6RDX - chains U and X of the 31 polymer chains in the assembly; structure by electron microscopy, 3.90 A resolution.

[Chain U]
Protein: ATP synthase subunit alpha
Organism: Polytomella sp. Pringsheim 198.80
Reference sequence: A0ZW40 (A0ZW40_9CHLO); residue numbers follow UniProt; this construct covers 1-562
Amino-acid sequence (562 residues; each row starts with the number of its first residue):
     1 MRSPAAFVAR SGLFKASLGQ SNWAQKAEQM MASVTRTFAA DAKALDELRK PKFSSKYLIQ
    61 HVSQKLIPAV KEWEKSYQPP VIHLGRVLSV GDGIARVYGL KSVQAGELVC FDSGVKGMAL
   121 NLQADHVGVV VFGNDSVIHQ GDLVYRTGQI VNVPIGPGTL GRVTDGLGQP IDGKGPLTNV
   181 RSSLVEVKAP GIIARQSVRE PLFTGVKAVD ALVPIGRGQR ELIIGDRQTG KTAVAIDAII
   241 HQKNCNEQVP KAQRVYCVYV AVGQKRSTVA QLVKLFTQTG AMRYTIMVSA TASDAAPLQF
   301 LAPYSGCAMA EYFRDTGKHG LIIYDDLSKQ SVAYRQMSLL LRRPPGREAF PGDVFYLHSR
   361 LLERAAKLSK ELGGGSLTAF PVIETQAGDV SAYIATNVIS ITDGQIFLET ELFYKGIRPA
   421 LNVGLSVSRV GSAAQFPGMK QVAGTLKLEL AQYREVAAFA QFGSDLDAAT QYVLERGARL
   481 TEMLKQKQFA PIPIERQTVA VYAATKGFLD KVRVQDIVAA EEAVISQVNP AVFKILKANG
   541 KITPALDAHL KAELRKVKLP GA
Unresolved in the structure: 1-39
Sequence notes: conflict Arg266 (Lys in A0ZW40)
Metal / ion sites: Mg2+: Thr232 (together with ATP)
Ligand contacts: ATP (adenosine-5'-triphosphate): Arg227, Gln228, Thr229, Gly230, Lys231, Thr232, Ala233, Asp326, Phe413, Arg418, Pro419, Gln486, Gln488

[Chain X]
Protein: ATP synthase subunit beta
Organism: Polytomella sp. Pringsheim 198.80
Notes: EC 7.1.2.2
Reference sequence: A0ZW41 (A0ZW41_9CHLO); numbering as in UniProt (aligned over 1-574)
Amino-acid sequence (574 residues; each row starts with the number of its first residue):
     1 MALRYAAGLA KNVVQRQGAS LNIARAFAAE PAPAIDAGYV SQVIGPVVDV RFDGELPSIL
    61 SSLEVEGHSV RLVLEVAQHM GDNTVRCIAM DSTDGLVRGQ KVVDTGSPIK VPVGRGTLGR
   121 IMNVIGEPVD EQGPIDAADI WSIHREAPEF TEQSTEQEIL VTGIKVVDLL APYQRGGKIG
   181 LFGGAGVGKT VLIMELINNV AKAHGGFSVF AGVGERTREG NDLYREMIES GVIKLGAERG
   241 NSKCTLVYGQ MNEPPGARAR VALTGLTVAE YFRDIEGQDV LLFVDNIFRF TQANSEVSAL
   301 LGRIPSAVGY QPTLATDLGG LQERITTTTK GSITSVQAVY VPADDLTDPA PATTFAHLDA
   361 TTVLSRSIAE LGIYPAVDPL DSTSRMLNPN VIGAEHYNVA RGVQKVLQDY KNLQDIIAIL
   421 GMDELSEEDK LTVARARKIQ RFLSQPFQVA EVFTGTPGKY VDLADTISGF QGVLTGKYDD
   481 LPEMAFYMVG DIKEVKEKAD KMAKDIASRK EADNKKVSEE LKDIPSLDKL VSEIKEVVIE
   541 EDDGLEEDFK AEALSSETVV LNEEGKSVPL PKKN
Unresolved in the structure: 1-32
Sequence notes: conflict Ala350 (Gly in A0ZW41), Leu387 (Arg in A0ZW41)
Metal / ion sites: Mg2+: Thr190, Glu215, Glu219 (together with ADP)
Ligand contacts:
  - ADP (adenosine-5'-diphosphate): Ala185, Gly186, Val187, Gly188, Lys189, Thr190, Val191, Glu215, Arg216, Tyr374, Pro375, Phe447, Ala450, Phe453, Thr454
  - ATP (adenosine-5'-triphosphate): Ser384, Arg385, Leu387, Asn388, Tyr397, Arg401

[Interface between chain U and chain X]
Pairs across the interface (151):
  Ile82(U) - Glu563(X)  hydrogen bond (backbone-side chain)
  His83(U) - Glu563(X)  salt bridge
  Leu84(U) - Leu561(X)
  Leu84(U) - Asn562(X)
  Leu84(U) - Glu563(X)  hydrogen bond (backbone-side chain)
  Gly99(U) - Arg98(X)  hydrogen bond (backbone-side chain)
  Leu100(U) - Arg98(X)  hydrogen bond (backbone-side chain)
  Ser102(U) - Val97(X)
  Val103(U) - Leu96(X)
  Val103(U) - Val97(X)
  Gln104(U) - Gly95(X)
  Gln104(U) - Leu96(X)
  Gln104(U) - Val97(X)
  Ala105(U) - Thr93(X)
  Ala105(U) - Asp94(X)
  Ala105(U) - Gly95(X)  hydrogen bond (backbone-backbone)
  Ala105(U) - Leu96(X)  hydrogen bond (backbone-backbone)
  Cys110(U) - Thr558(X)
  Phe111(U) - Leu570(X)
  Asp112(U) - Lys573(X)
  Asp112(U) - Asn574(X)
  Ser113(U) - Asn574(X)  hydrogen bond
  Gly114(U) - Leu570(X)
  Lys116(U) - Thr558(X)
  Asn121(U) - Val43(X)
  Asn121(U) - Ile44(X)
  Leu122(U) - Gln42(X)
  Leu122(U) - Val43(X)  hydrogen bond (backbone-backbone)
  Leu122(U) - Leu96(X)
  Leu122(U) - Arg98(X)
  Gln123(U) - Gln42(X)
  Gln123(U) - Ile44(X)
  Gln123(U) - Arg98(X)  hydrogen bond (backbone-side chain)
  Ala124(U) - Gln42(X)
  Ala124(U) - Arg98(X)
  His126(U) - Arg98(X)  hydrogen bond (backbone-side chain)
  Val137(U) - Asn574(X)
  His139(U) - Asn574(X)
  Asp142(U) - Asn574(X)
  Tyr145(U) - Val560(X)  hydrophobic
  Tyr145(U) - Leu570(X)  hydrophobic
  Tyr145(U) - Pro571(X)
  Arg146(U) - Val560(X)
  Arg146(U) - Leu561(X)  hydrogen bond (backbone-backbone)
  Thr147(U) - Val559(X)
  Ile150(U) - Asp94(X)
  Gly156(U) - Phe549(X)
  Pro157(U) - Leu545(X)
  Pro157(U) - Phe549(X)
  Asn179(U) - Phe549(X)
  Asn179(U) - Ala551(X)
  Val180(U) - Phe549(X)
  Val180(U) - Ala551(X)
  Val180(U) - Glu552(X)
  Val180(U) - Leu554(X)  hydrophobic
  Arg181(U) - Phe549(X)
  Arg181(U) - Lys550(X)
  Ser182(U) - Glu552(X)
  Ser182(U) - Leu554(X)
  Glu186(U) - Asp94(X)
  Lys188(U) - Asn252(X)
  Lys188(U) - Glu253(X)  salt bridge
  Ala189(U) - Asn252(X)
  Ile192(U) - Ile121(X)  hydrophobic
  Ile192(U) - Gly220(X)
  Ile192(U) - Asn221(X)
  Ile192(U) - Tyr248(X)  hydrophobic
  Ile193(U) - Val129(X)
  Ile193(U) - Asp130(X)
  Ile193(U) - Tyr224(X)  hydrophobic
  Arg195(U) - Thr217(X)  hydrogen bond
  Arg195(U) - Asn221(X)
  Arg220(U) - Arg216(X)
  Glu247(U) - Ile539(X)
  Gln248(U) - Ile539(X)
  Val249(U) - Ile539(X)
  Pro250(U) - Val538(X)
  Lys251(U) - Glu540(X)
  Lys251(U) - Asp543(X)
  Lys251(U) - Gly544(X)
  Arg254(U) - Ile539(X)
  Arg254(U) - Glu541(X)
  Arg254(U) - Asp543(X)  salt bridge
  Tyr256(U) - Asp543(X)  hydrogen bond (side chain-backbone)
  Tyr284(U) - Asp543(X)  hydrogen bond
  Tyr312(U) - Leu545(X)  hydrogen bond (side chain-backbone)
  Tyr312(U) - Phe549(X)
  Lys318(U) - Gly544(X)
  Lys318(U) - Leu545(X)
  Arg343(U) - Leu300(X)
  Pro344(U) - Ala299(X)
  Pro344(U) - Pro305(X)  hydrophobic
  Pro345(U) - Val308(X)
  Gly346(U) - Val308(X)
  Gly346(U) - Gly309(X)
  Arg347(U) - Ala343(X)
  Arg347(U) - Asp345(X)  salt bridge
  Arg347(U) - Asp348(X)  salt bridge
  Gly352(U) - Glu296(X)
  Asp353(U) - Glu296(X)
  Phe355(U) - Met251(X)  hydrophobic
  Phe355(U) - Arg289(X)
  Phe355(U) - Gln292(X)
  Tyr356(U) - Glu253(X)
  Tyr356(U) - Pro254(X)
  Tyr356(U) - Pro255(X)
  Tyr356(U) - Arg258(X)
  Tyr356(U) - Glu296(X)
  Ser359(U) - Met251(X)  hydrogen bond (side chain-backbone)
  Ser359(U) - Asn252(X)
  Glu363(U) - Arg216(X)
  Glu363(U) - Thr217(X)  hydrogen bond
  Glu363(U) - Met251(X)
  Glu363(U) - Asn252(X)
  Val390(U) - Arg366(X)
  Ser391(U) - Ala343(X)
  Ser391(U) - Asp344(X)
  Thr396(U) - Ala185(X)
  Thr396(U) - Tyr340(X)  hydrogen bond (backbone-side chain)
  Thr396(U) - Pro342(X)  hydrogen bond (side chain-backbone)
  Ile399(U) - Ala185(X)
  Ile399(U) - Arg216(X)
  Ser400(U) - Ala185(X)
  Ser400(U) - Glu215(X)
  Ser400(U) - Arg216(X)  hydrogen bond (backbone-side chain)
  Ser400(U) - Met251(X)
  Ser400(U) - Arg289(X)  hydrogen bond
  Ile401(U) - Arg216(X)  hydrogen bond (backbone-side chain)
  Ile401(U) - Met251(X)  hydrophobic
  Thr402(U) - Arg216(X)  hydrogen bond (backbone-side chain)
  Asp403(U) - Arg216(X)
  Asp403(U) - Arg218(X)  salt bridge
  Arg429(U) - Phe453(X)
  Val430(U) - Arg218(X)
  Asn529(U) - Leu527(X)
  Ala531(U) - Leu527(X)  hydrophobic
  Ala531(U) - Val531(X)  hydrophobic
  Val532(U) - Leu527(X)
  Ile535(U) - Leu530(X)  hydrophobic
  Ile535(U) - Val531(X)  hydrophobic
  Ile535(U) - Ile534(X)  hydrophobic
  Ala538(U) - Ile534(X)  hydrophobic
  Ala545(U) - Ile524(X)  hydrophobic
  Asp547(U) - Ser518(X)
  Ala548(U) - Ser518(X)
  Ala548(U) - Ile524(X)  hydrophobic
  His549(U) - Ile524(X)
  His549(U) - Pro525(X)  hydrogen bond (side chain-backbone)
  His549(U) - Ser526(X)
  His549(U) - Leu527(X)
  Glu553(U) - Leu527(X)
Other interface residues (no listed pair), chain U (100 interface residues in all): Val81, Lys101, Gly148, Pro154, Ile155, Leu160, Pro190, Gly191, Gln196, Ser197, Thr316, Ala392, Tyr393, Asn397, Leu425, Ser432, Ala433, Glu455, Pro544
Other interface residues (no listed pair), chain X (85 interface residues in all): Ser41, Asp91, Glu131, Gly214, Asp222, Arg225, Glu370, Val452, Met484, Glu519, Glu520, Asp548

[Summary]
Chain U and chain X form an interface of 100 and 85 residues respectively, with 24 hydrogen bonds and 6 salt
bridges. Polar pairs include His83(U)-Glu563(X), Lys188(U)-Glu253(X) and Arg254(U)-Asp543(X). Bound to chain
U: ATP. Bound to chain X: ATP and ADP.
Here chain U is ATP synthase subunit alpha and chain X is ATP synthase subunit beta, both from Polytomella sp.
Pringsheim 198.80. Entry 6RDX (Cryo-EM structure of Polytomella F-ATP synthase, Rotary substate 1F,
monomer-masked refinement) was determined by electron microscopy, deposited together with 6RD4, 6RD5, 6RD6,
6RD7, 6RD8, 6RD9 and 46 further entries.
